PDB entry 7SSA | electron microscopy, 3.20 A resolution | chains H and J of the 12 polymer chains in the assembly

Chain H:
Molecule: Histone H2B.1
Organism: Saccharomyces cerevisiae (strain ATCC 204508 / S288c)
UniProt: P02293 (H2B1_YEAST); residues 1-130 here correspond to UniProt positions 2-131 (UniProt number = residue number + 1)
Chain sequence (130 residues; row label = number of the first residue in the row):
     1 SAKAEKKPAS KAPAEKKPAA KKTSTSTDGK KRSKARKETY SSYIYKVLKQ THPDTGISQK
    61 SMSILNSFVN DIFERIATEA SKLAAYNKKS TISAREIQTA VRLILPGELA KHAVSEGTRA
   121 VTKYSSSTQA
Disordered / not traced: 1-35, 128-130
Swiss-Prot annotation at these positions:
  - modified residue: Lys6 (N6-acetyllysine), Lys7 (N6-acetyllysine), Ser10 (Phosphoserine), Lys11 (N6-acetyllysine), Lys16 (N6-acetyllysine), Lys17 (N6-acetyllysine), Lys21 (N6-acetyllysine), Lys22 (N6-acetyllysine), Lys34 (N6-succinyllysine), Lys37 (N6,N6-dimethyllysine), Lys46 (N6-succinyllysine)
  - cross-link (Glycyl lysine isopeptide (Lys-Gly)): Lys6 (interchain with G-Cter in SUMO), Lys7 (interchain with G-Cter in SUMO), Lys16 (interchain with G-Cter in SUMO), Lys17 (interchain with G-Cter in SUMO), Lys123 (interchain with G-Cter in ubiquitin)

Chain J:
Molecule: 149-nt DNA strand
Organism: synthetic construct
Sequence (149 nucleotides; row label = number of the first residue in the row; numbers below 1 keep their minus sign (DA-74 is residue -74)):
   -74 ATCAGGATGT ATATATCTGA GACGTCCCTG GAGACTAGGG AGTAATCCCC TTGGCGGTTA
   -14 AAACGCGGGG GACAGCGCGT ACGTGCGTTT AAGCGGTGCT AGAGCTGTCT ACGACCAATT
    46 GAGCGGCCTG GTCACGTGAC CTCTCCGAT
Disordered / not traced: -74 to -73, 65-74

Chain H / chain J interface:
Pairs across the interface (13):
  Arg36(H) - DC-47(J)  base contact
  Arg36(H) - DT-46(J)  hydrogen bond to the sugar
  Tyr45(H) - DA-53(J)  hydrogen bond to the phosphate
  Tyr45(H) - DC-52(J)  phosphate contact
  Gly56(H) - DA-53(J)  phosphate contact
  Ile57(H) - DG-54(J)  sugar contact
  Ile57(H) - DA-53(J)  phosphate contact
  Ser58(H) - DG-54(J)  phosphate contact
  Gln59(H) - DG-54(J)  hydrogen bond to the phosphate
  Lys89(H) - DA-34(J)  phosphate contact
  Ser90(H) - DG-35(J)  sugar contact
  Ser90(H) - DA-34(J)  hydrogen bond to the phosphate
  Thr91(H) - DA-34(J)  hydrogen bond to the phosphate
Other interface residues (no listed pair), chain H (11 interface residues in all): Glu38, Lys88
Other interface residues (no listed pair), chain J (9 interface residues in all): DG-44, DG-33

In short:
11 residues of chain H and 9 residues of chain J are in contact, with 5 hydrogen bonds. Polar pairs include
Arg36(H)-DT-46(J), Tyr45(H)-DA-53(J) and Gln59(H)-DG-54(J).
Here chain H is Histone H2B.1 (Saccharomyces cerevisiae (strain ATCC 204508 / S288c)) and chain J is a 149-nt
DNA strand (synthetic construct). Entry 7SSA (Cryo-EM structure of pioneer factor Cbf1 bound to the
nucleosome) was determined by electron microscopy.
